PDB entry 6UXW | electron microscopy, 8.96 A resolution (very low resolution: no residue pairs are listed; an interface is given only as per-side residue counts) | chains V and a of the 28 polymer chains in the assembly

Chain V:
Protein: Histone H3.2
Organism: Xenopus laevis
UniProtKB: P84233 (H32_XENLA); residues 1-135 here correspond to UniProt positions 2-136 (UniProt number = residue number + 1)
Chain sequence (135 residues; row label = number of the first residue in the row):
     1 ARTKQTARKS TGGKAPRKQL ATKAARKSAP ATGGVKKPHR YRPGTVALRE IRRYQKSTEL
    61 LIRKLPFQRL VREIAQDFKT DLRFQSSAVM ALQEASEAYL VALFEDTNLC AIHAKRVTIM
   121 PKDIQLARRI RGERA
Unresolved in the structure: 1-39, 135
Differences from the reference sequence: conflict Ala102 (Gly103 in P84233)
Curated features (UniProtKB/Swiss-Prot):
  - modified residue: Arg2 (Asymmetric dimethylarginine), Thr3 (Phosphothreonine), Lys4 (Allysine), Gln5 (5-glutamyl dopamine), Thr6 (Phosphothreonine), Arg8 (Citrulline), Lys9 (N6,N6,N6-trimethyllysine), Ser10 (ADP-ribosylserine), Thr11 (Phosphothreonine), Lys14 (N6-(2-hydroxyisobutyryl)lysine), Arg17 (Asymmetric dimethylarginine), Lys18 (N6-(2-hydroxyisobutyryl)lysine), Lys23 (N6-(2-hydroxyisobutyryl)lysine), Arg26 (Citrulline), Lys27 (N6,N6,N6-trimethyllysine), Ser28 (ADP-ribosylserine), Lys36 (N6,N6,N6-trimethyllysine), Lys37 (N6-methyllysine), Tyr41 (Phosphotyrosine), Lys56 (N6,N6,N6-trimethyllysine) and 8 more in UniProt
  - lipidation: Cys110 (S-palmitoyl cysteine)

Chain a:
Molecule: 601 sequence bottom strand
Sequence (185 nucleotides; row label = number of the first residue in the row):
     1 ATCAGAATCC CGGTGCCGAG GCCGCTCAAT TGGTCGTAGA CAGCTCTAGC ACCGCTTAAA
    61 CGCACGTACG CGCTGTCCCC CGCGTTTTAA CCGCCAAGGG GATTACTCCC TAGTCTCCAG
   121 GCACGTGTCA GATATATACA TCGATTAACG ATGCTGGGCA TAAGCGTGGT TCAATACCGG
   181 CGCAT
Unresolved in the structure: 156-185

Interface between chain V and chain a:
At this resolution (9 A) residue pairs are not listed: 17 residues of chain V and 10 of chain a lie at the interface.

Overview:
The interface between chain V and chain a involves 17 residues on one side and 10 on the other.
Chain V is Histone H3.2 (Xenopus laevis) and chain a is 601 sequence bottom strand; the structure, SWI/SNF
nucleosome complex with ADP-BeFx, was determined by electron microscopy, deposited together with 6UXV.
